Entry 8ZP9 (electron microscopy, 2.80 A resolution); this record covers chains A and G of the 9 polymer chains in the assembly.

== Chain A ==
Molecule: 61-nt RNA strand
Sequence (61 nucleotides; each row starts with the number of its first residue; numbers below 1 keep their minus sign (G-7 is residue -7)):
    -7 GUGAACCGGAUUGCCGUCAGGAAAUUAGGUGCGCUUAGCAGUAUUCCCCA
    43 CGCAUGUGGGG
Disordered / not traced: 34-53

== Chain G ==
Molecule: CRISPR system Cascade subunit CasC
Source organism: Candidatus Cloacimonetes bacterium ADurb.Bin088
UniProt: A0A1V6F8B5 (A0A1V6F8B5_9BACT); numbering as in UniProt (aligned over 1-378)
Chain sequence (378 residues; row label = number of the first residue in the row):
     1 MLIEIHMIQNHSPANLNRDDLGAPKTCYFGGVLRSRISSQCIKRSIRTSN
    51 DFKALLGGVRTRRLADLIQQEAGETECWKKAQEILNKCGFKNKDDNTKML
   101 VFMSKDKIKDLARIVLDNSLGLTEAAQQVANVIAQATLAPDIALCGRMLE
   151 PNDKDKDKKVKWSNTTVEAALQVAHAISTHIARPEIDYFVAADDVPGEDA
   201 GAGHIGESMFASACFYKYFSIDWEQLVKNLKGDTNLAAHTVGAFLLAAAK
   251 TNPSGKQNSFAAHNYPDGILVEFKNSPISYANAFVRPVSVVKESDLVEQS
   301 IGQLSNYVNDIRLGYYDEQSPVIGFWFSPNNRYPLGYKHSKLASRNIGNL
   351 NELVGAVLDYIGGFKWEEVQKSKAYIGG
Disordered / not traced: 55-137, 149-165, 315-321, 363-378

== Chain A / chain G interface ==
Contacting residue pairs - 36 pairs, chain A then chain G:
  G-7(A) with Glu168(G), base contact; Gln225(G), base contact
  A-3(A) with Thr166(G), base contact; Glu168(G), sugar contact
  C-2(A) with Gly146(G), hydrogen bond to the sugar
  C-1(A) with Gln40(G), sugar contact; Lys43(G), salt bridge to the phosphate; Arg47(G), salt bridge to the phosphate
  G0(A) with Asn17(G), sugar contact; Gln40(G), phosphate contact; Cys41(G), hydrogen bond to the sugar; Arg44(G), hydrogen bond to the base; Arg47(G), salt bridge to the phosphate
  G1(A) with Asn17(G), phosphate contact; Arg18(G), hydrogen bond to the sugar; Asp19(G), base contact; Asp20(G), base contact; Lys25(G), salt bridge to the phosphate; Ser38(G), phosphate contact; Gln40(G), hydrogen bond to the phosphate
  A2(A) with Arg18(G), salt bridge to the phosphate; Ser254(G), sugar contact
  U3(A) with Arg18(G), salt bridge to the phosphate; Gly255(G), phosphate contact; Lys256(G), hydrogen bond to the phosphate
  U4(A) with Asn258(G), phosphate contact
  G5(A) with Phe189(G), base contact; Val190(G), hydrogen bond to the sugar; Ala191(G), phosphate contact; His204(G), base contact
  C6(A) with Val190(G), phosphate contact; Ala191(G), phosphate contact; Ala192(G), hydrogen bond to the phosphate
  C7(A) with Tyr188(G), phosphate contact; Phe189(G), phosphate contact; Val190(G), hydrogen bond to the phosphate
Also at the interface, not in a pair above, chain G (30 interface residues in all): Leu16, Arg147, Ala200, Gln257, Ser259

== Summary ==
Chain A and chain G form an interface of 12 and 30 residues respectively, with 9 hydrogen bonds and 6 salt
bridges. Polar pairs include G0(A)-Arg44(G), C-2(A)-Gly146(G) and G0(A)-Cys41(G).
Here chain A is a 61-nt RNA strand and chain G is CRISPR system Cascade subunit CasC (Candidatus Cloacimonetes
bacterium ADurb.Bin088). Entry 8ZP9 (Cryo-EM structure of Cas5-HNH Cascade bound with sDNA, Conf2) was
determined by electron microscopy (same publication as 8ZM3, 8ZOL, 9JXS and 8ZP7).
